Entry 8FN6 (electron microscopy, 3.70 A resolution); this record covers chains 1 and 2 of the 7 polymer chains in the assembly.

Chain 1:
Name: RNA-editing substrate-binding complex protein 1 (RESC1)
Organism: Trypanosoma brucei
UniProt: Q57XL7 (Q57XL7_TRYB2); residue numbers follow UniProt; this construct covers 1-473
Amino-acid sequence (473 residues; numbered 1 to 473; the number before each row is that of its first residue):
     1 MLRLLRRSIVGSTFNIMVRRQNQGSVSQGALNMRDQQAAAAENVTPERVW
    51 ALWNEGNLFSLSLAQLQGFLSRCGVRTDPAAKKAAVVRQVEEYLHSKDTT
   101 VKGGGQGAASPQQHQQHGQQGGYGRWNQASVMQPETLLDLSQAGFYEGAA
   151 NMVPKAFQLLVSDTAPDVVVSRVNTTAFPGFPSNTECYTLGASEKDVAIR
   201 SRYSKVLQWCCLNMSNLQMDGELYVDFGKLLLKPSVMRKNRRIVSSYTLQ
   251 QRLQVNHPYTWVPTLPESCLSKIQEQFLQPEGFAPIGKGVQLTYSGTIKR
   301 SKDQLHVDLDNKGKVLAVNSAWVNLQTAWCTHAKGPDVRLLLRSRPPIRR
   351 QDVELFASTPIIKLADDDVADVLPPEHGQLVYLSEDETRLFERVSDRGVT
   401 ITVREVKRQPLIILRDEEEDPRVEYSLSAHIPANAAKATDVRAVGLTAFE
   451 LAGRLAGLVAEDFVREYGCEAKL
Unresolved in the structure: 1-121
Reported in the primary citation:
  - mutagenesis - R408A: unchanged growth

Chain 2:
Name: RNA-editing substrate-binding complex protein 2 (RESC2)
Organism: Trypanosoma brucei
UniProt: B6SBL9 (B6SBL9_9TRYP); residues 1-492 here = UniProt positions 1-492
Amino-acid sequence (492 residues; row label = number of the first residue in the row):
     1 MLRARLKIFSALNGATSAFSRAVAPLQIATRQQSFSAAAPAASGDFSHIT
    51 RNTVWGLWNEGNLFSLSVPELAFFLQEHCRVANVDPRAKKSALVRQVEEI
   101 LSAEQQASATVPQEDNPHAIVVTDYDRAEDALEEADEYGDWGAEPGFEDR
   151 RELDFMELSPGRMGERYDPLSPRAFQLLHSETATDVGIASIDPSKLPGQS
   201 KVKNALAAIHVAPNDANKMRFRMAFEWCLMNIWNMNMPGELNIGAGKALY
   251 YRSVAKQNRNVMPLWTVQKHLYAQHPYAWFAIASESNVAAMESLAAALNM
   301 SIQQERTTSYKVTIRRMAEFFDCELNGQLKCTMMNKPWDRFFVSHYIRSK
   351 MPDLRYVVRARHPIKKRIADAYLEADILRSTRDSVQSVLSPELGDVVYCC
   401 ERVVRKWAKKTATGVTLQLVETKRTPLIITKAGDEGERLEYEWIVPLPQQ
   451 AERIDIAALTDELWEYGNKLAAALEEGMEELMVHTMTAVSAY
Unresolved in the structure: 1-44, 126-132, 161-165, 485-492
Ligand contacts: ATP (adenosine-5'-triphosphate): K311, T313, R315, W338, R359, R361, R402, R424, K431, R438, E440, E442
Reported in the primary citation:
  - binding site for ATP: K311, R402, R424
  - mutagenesis - E240A/N242A: unchanged growth
  - mutagenesis - K311A, R402A/K406A, R424A: decreased growth

Chain 1 / chain 2 interface:
Pairs across the interface - 105 pairs, chain 1 then chain 2:
  Q142(1) with E60(2)
  A143(1) with N62(2)
  G144(1) with E60(2)
  Y146(1) with G56(2); N59(2); E60(2), hydrogen bond (backbone-side chain)
  E147(1) with T53(2); E60(2)
  M152(1) with N52(2)
  K155(1) with W141(2)
  A156(1) with D140(2); W141(2), hydrophobic
  F157(1) with D140(2), hydrogen bond (backbone-backbone)
  Q158(1) with D140(2), hydrogen bond
  V161(1) with V186(2), hydrophobic; A208(2), hydrophobic; H210(2)
  S162(1) with H210(2)
  D163(1) with H210(2), salt bridge
  A165(1) with T182(2)
  P166(1) with T184(2); P263(2)
  D167(1) with T182(2), hydrogen bond (backbone-side chain); V261(2); M262(2)
  V168(1) with N260(2); V261(2); M262(2), hydrogen bond (backbone-backbone); L264(2), hydrophobic
  V170(1) with R259(2); N260(2)
  S171(1) with R252(2)
  R172(1) with R252(2)
  V173(1) with V483(2)
  A177(1) with L481(2), hydrophobic
  F178(1) with I282(2), hydrophobic
  P179(1) with F280(2); E435(2)
  T185(1) with R252(2)
  E186(1) with Y250(2); Y251(2)
  C187(1) with Y250(2); R252(2), hydrogen bond (backbone-side chain)
  Y188(1) with Y250(2), hydrogen bond (backbone-backbone); Y251(2); R252(2); V254(2)
  T189(1) with K247(2)
  L190(1) with I347(2), hydrophobic
  A192(1) with E181(2)
  R202(1) with Y138(2); D140(2), salt bridge
  W209(1) with W141(2), hydrophobic
  L231(1) with L196(2), hydrophobic; Q199(2); A205(2), hydrophobic
  L232(1) with L206(2), hydrogen bond (backbone-backbone)
  K233(1) with L206(2)
  P234(1) with N204(2); L206(2), hydrophobic
  M237(1) with L206(2), hydrophobic
  R238(1) with E148(2), salt bridge
  K239(1) with E152(2), salt bridge
  R242(1) with G187(2); I188(2), hydrogen bond (backbone-backbone)
  I243(1) with D185(2); V186(2); V211(2), hydrophobic
  V244(1) with D185(2); V186(2), hydrogen bond (backbone-backbone)
  S245(1) with D185(2)
  Y247(1) with Y138(2); G139(2); E144(2), hydrogen bond
  Q250(1) with Y138(2); G139(2), hydrogen bond (side chain-backbone); D140(2), hydrogen bond
  Q251(1) with G142(2); A143(2); E144(2), hydrogen bond (side chain-backbone); F147(2)
  Q254(1) with G142(2); A143(2), hydrogen bond (side chain-backbone)
  V255(1) with F147(2), hydrophobic
  T260(1) with Q199(2), hydrogen bond (backbone-side chain)
  V262(1) with Q199(2)
  T264(1) with L196(2); P197(2)
  R349(1) with H48(2), hydrogen bond
  R350(1) with D45(2); F46(2)
  E417(1) with G198(2)
  E419(1) with S200(2)
  D420(1) with P197(2); G198(2)
  P421(1) with P197(2)
  R422(1) with P197(2)
  Y467(1) with K195(2)
  G468(1) with K195(2)
  C469(1) with I191(2); D192(2), hydrogen bond (side chain-backbone)
  E470(1) with I191(2)
  A471(1) with S190(2); I191(2)
  K472(1) with I209(2)
Interface residues without a listed pair, chain 1 (88 interface residues in all): S141, F145, V169, N174, G180, F181, N184, G191, V206, C210, N213, L217, Q218, K229, L230, R241, S246, T248, L249, R252, T331, P347, L473
Interface residues without a listed pair, chain 2 (77 interface residues in all): S47, R51, G61, E137, D154, L177, H179, A189, P193, A207, A216, L249, W265, A432, D434, E437, M482, H484

In short:
Chain 1 and chain 2 form an interface of 88 and 77 residues respectively, with 18 hydrogen bonds and 4 salt
bridges. Polar contacts include D163(1)-H210(2), R202(1)-D140(2) and R238(1)-E148(2). The paper reports a
binding site for ATP at K311(2), R402(2) and R424(2); K311A, R402A/K406A and R424A of chain 2 reduce growth; 5
substitutions were tested in all.
Chain 1 is RNA-editing substrate-binding complex protein 1 (RESC1) and chain 2 is RNA-editing
substrate-binding complex protein 2 (RESC2), both from Trypanosoma brucei; the structure, Cryo-EM structure of
RNase-untreated RESC-A in trypanosomal RNA editing, was determined by electron microscopy, deposited together
with 8FN4, 8FNC, 8FNF, 8FNI and 8FNK.
